8PNB - chains 1 and 3 of the 3 polymer chains in the assembly; structure by electron microscopy, 3.80 A resolution.

Chain 1:
Name: Capsid protein VP1
From: rhinovirus B14
UniProt: P03303 (POLG_HRV14); residues 60-289 here correspond to UniProt positions 627-856 (UniProt number = residue number + 567)
Amino-acid sequence (230 residues; row label = number of the first residue in the row):
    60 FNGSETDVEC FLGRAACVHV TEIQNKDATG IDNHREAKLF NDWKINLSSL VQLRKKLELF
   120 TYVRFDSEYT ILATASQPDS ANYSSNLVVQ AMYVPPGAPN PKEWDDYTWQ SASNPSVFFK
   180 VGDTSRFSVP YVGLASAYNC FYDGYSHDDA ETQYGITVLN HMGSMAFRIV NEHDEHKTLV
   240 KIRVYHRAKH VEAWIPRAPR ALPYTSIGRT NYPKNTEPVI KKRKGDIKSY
UniProt features mapped onto this chain:
  - site: Y289 (Cleavage)
From the paper describing this entry:
  - conformationally variable residues (order/disorder transition): Y204 to V217

Chain 3:
Name: Genome polyprotein
From: rhinovirus B14
Notes: EC 3.4.22.29, 3.6.1.15, 3.4.22.28, 2.7.7.48
UniProt: P03303 (POLG_HRV14); residues 1-236 here correspond to UniProt positions 332-567 (UniProt number = residue number + 331)
Amino-acid sequence (236 residues; each row starts with the number of its first residue):
     1 GLPTTTLPGS GQFLTTDDRQ SPSALPNYEP TPRIHIPGKV HNLLEIIQVD TLIPMNNTHT
    61 KDEVNSYLIP LNANRQNEQV FGTNLFIGDG VFKTTLLGEI VQYYTHWSGS LRFSLMYTGP
   121 ALSSAKLILA YTPPGARGPQ DRREAMLGTH VVWDIGLQST IVMTIPWTSG VQFRYTDPDT
   181 YTSAGFLSCW YQTSLILPPE TTGQVYLLSF ISACPDFKLR LMKDTQTISQ TVALTE
UniProt features mapped onto this chain:
  - region: A233 to E236 (Amphipathic alpha-helix)
From the paper describing this entry:
  - conformationally variable residues (order/disorder transition): Q172 to D177

Interface between chain 1 and chain 3:
Residue-residue contacts (105; chain 1 residue first):
  E64(1) with Y104(3), hydrogen bond (backbone-side chain); L219(3); R220(3); L221(3)
  T65(1) with N42(3), hydrogen bond; L43(3), hydrogen bond (backbone-backbone); Y104(3)
  D66(1) with H41(3); N42(3)
  V67(1) with V40(3); H41(3); N42(3)
  C69(1) with M222(3)
  F70(1) with L43(3), hydrophobic; Y103(3), hydrophobic; Y104(3)
  A74(1) with T15(3)
  S108(1) with V232(3); T235(3)
  Q111(1) with Q230(3)
  L112(1) with V232(3)
  K114(1) with Y103(3); T227(3)
  K115(1) with Y103(3)
  F119(1) with V40(3), hydrophobic; L43(3), hydrophobic
  Y121(1) with I36(3), hydrophobic
  R123(1) with T31(3), hydrogen bond (side chain-backbone); P32(3), hydrogen bond (side chain-backbone); R33(3)
  E127(1) with R19(3); S21(3), hydrogen bond
  T129(1) with F13(3)
  P174(1) with A24(3); L25(3), hydrophobic
  R185(1) with F13(3); L14(3), hydrogen bond (side chain-backbone); D17(3); R19(3); S21(3)
  F186(1) with S21(3); P22(3)
  S187(1) with S21(3); P22(3), hydrogen bond (backbone-backbone); S23(3); A24(3), hydrogen bond (backbone-backbone)
  V188(1) with A24(3), hydrophobic
  P189(1) with L25(3)
  Y190(1) with Y28(3); P30(3); T31(3)
  G192(1) with T31(3), hydrogen bond (backbone-side chain)
  L193(1) with T31(3)
  A194(1) with T31(3)
  S195(1) with T31(3); P32(3), hydrogen bond (side chain-backbone); R33(3); I34(3), hydrogen bond (side chain-backbone)
  I215(1) with E236(3)
  Y244(1) with T15(3)
  R246(1) with D17(3), hydrogen bond (side chain-backbone); D18(3), salt bridge; R19(3)
  E251(1) with R33(3), salt bridge
  A252(1) with K39(3); V40(3)
  W253(1) with I36(3), hydrophobic; P37(3); G38(3); K39(3)
  I254(1) with P37(3); G38(3), hydrogen bond (backbone-backbone)
  P255(1) with I46(3), hydrophobic
  I266(1) with L234(3); E236(3)
  P277(1) with D62(3)
  V278(1) with D62(3)
  I279(1) with N57(3); D62(3); S66(3); T94(3)
  K280(1) with N57(3), hydrogen bond (backbone-side chain)
  K281(1) with N57(3); T58(3), hydrogen bond (side chain-backbone); H59(3); T60(3)
  R282(1) with M55(3); N57(3); G82(3), hydrogen bond (side chain-backbone); T83(3); V91(3)
  G284(1) with T58(3)
  I286(1) with M55(3); V80(3); F81(3); G82(3)
  K287(1) with Q79(3)
  S288(1) with G82(3); T83(3); N84(3); F186(3)
  Y289(1) with A136(3); G138(3); T182(3); F186(3)
Other interface residues (no listed pair), chain 1 (62 interface residues in all): F60, R73, L109, L118, L131, Y152, T183, V191, K248, P258, P262, Y263, T275, K283
Other interface residues (no listed pair), chain 3 (69 interface residues in all): T16, Q20, L44, N56, K61, G90, E99, I100, R137, K218, I228, T231

Overview:
62 residues of chain 1 and 69 residues of chain 3 are in contact, with 17 hydrogen bonds and 2 salt bridges.
Polar contacts include R246(1)-D18(3), E251(1)-R33(3) and E64(1)-Y104(3). From the paper: conformational
variability at Y204(1) and Q172(3).
Here chain 1 is Capsid protein VP1 and chain 3 is Genome polyprotein, both from rhinovirus B14. Entry 8PNB
(HRV empty capsid) was determined by electron microscopy (same publication as 8PNF).
